Entry 8P7Y (electron microscopy, 3.70 A resolution); this record covers chains 3 and i of the 59 polymer chains in the assembly.

Chain 3:
Molecule: 23S ribosomal RNA
Source organism: Mycoplasmoides pneumoniae M129
Sequence (2907 nucleotides; each row starts with the number of its first residue):
     1 UACAAUAAGUUACUAAGGGCUUAUGGUGGAUGCCUUGGCACUAAUAGGCG
    51 AUGAAGGACGUGUUAACCUGCGAUAAGCUUCGGGUAGGUGGUAAGAACCU
   101 CAGAUCCGGAGAUUUCCGAAUGGAGCAAUCCGGUAGUUGGAAACAGCUAU
   151 CAUUAAUUGAUGAAUAAAUAGUCAAUUAAAGCAAUACGUGGUGAAGUGAA
   201 ACAUCUCAGUAGCCACAGGAAAAGAAAACGAAUGUGAUUCCGUGUGUAGU
   251 GGCGAGCGAAAGCGGAACAGGCCAAACUUAUCAUUAGAUAGGGGUUGUAG
   301 GGCUUGCAAUGUGGACUUGAAAACGAUAGAAGAAGCUGUUGGAAAGCAGC
   351 GCGCAAAAGGGUGAUAGCCCCGUAUUUGAAAUUGUUUUCAUACCUAGCGA
   401 GAUCCCUGAGUAGCUCGGAAAACGUUAUUUUGAGUGAAUCUGCCCAGACC
   451 AUUGGGUAAGCCUAAAUACUAAUUAGUGACCGAUAGCGAAACAGUACCGU
   501 GAGGGAAAGGUGAAAAGAACCCAGAGAUGGGAGUGAAAUAGAUUCUGAAA
   551 CCAUAUGCCUACAACGUGUCAGAGCACAUUAAUGUGUGAUGGCGUGCGUU
   601 UUGAAGUAUGAGCCGGCGAGUUAUGAUAGCAAGCGUUAGUUAACCAGGAG
   651 AUGGGGAGCUGUAGCGAAAGCGAGUUUUAAAAGAGCGUUUGUUUGUUAUU
   701 AUAGACCCGAAACGGGUUGAGCUAGUCAUGAGCAGGUUGAAGGUUGAGUA
   751 ACAUCAACUGGAGGACCGAACCGACUCUCGUUGAAACGAUAGCGGAUGAC
   801 UUGUGAUUAGGGGUGAAAUUCCAAUCGAAAUCCGUGAUAGCUGGUUCUCG
   851 UCGAAAUAGCUUUAAGGCUAGCGUGAGAUCACAAAUAAGUGGAGGUAAAG
   901 CUACUGAAUGUAUGAUGGCGCCACCUAGGCGUACUGAAUACAAUUAAACU
   951 CUGAAUGCCAUUUAUUUUAUUCUCGCAGUCAGACAGUGGGGGAUAAGCUU
  1001 CAUUGUCAAGAGGGGAAGAGCCCAGAUCAUUAAAUAAGGUCCCCAAAAUA
  1051 UACUAAGUGGAAAAGGAUGUGAAAGUGCUAAAACAGCAAGGAUGUUGGCU
  1101 UAGAAGCAGCCAUCGUUUAAAGAGUGCGUAACAGCUCACUUGUCGAGUGU
  1151 UUUUGCGCCGAAGAUGUAACGGGGCUAAGUAUAUUACCGAAUUUAUGGAU
  1201 AAGAUUUAUAUCUUGUGGUAGACGAGCGUUGUAUUGGAGUUGAAGUCAAA
  1251 GCGUGAGCAUUGGUGGAUCCAAUACAAGUGAGAAUGCCGGCAUGAGUAAC
  1301 GCUUGGGAGUGAGAAUCUCCCAAACCGAUUGACUAAGGUUUCCUGGACCA
  1351 GGGUCGUCCUUCCAGGGUUAGUCUGGACCUAAGCUGAGGCUGAAAAGCGU
  1401 AGGCGAUGGACAACAGGUUAAUAUUCCUGUACUUACAGUUAGACUGAUGG
  1451 AGUGACAAAGAAGGUUUUCCACCCCCAUAAUUGGAUUUGGGGAUAAAUCA
  1501 UAAGGUGGUACAAUAGGCAAAUCCGUUGUGCAUAACAUUGAGUGAUGAUG
  1551 UCGAGUGAAUGAGUGAUCAAGUAGCGAAGGUGGUAUUAAUCAUGCUUUCA
  1601 AGAAAAGCUUCUAGGGUUAAUCUAGCUGUAACCAGUACCGAGAACGAACA
  1651 CACGUAGUCAAGGAGAGGAUCCUAAGGUUAGCGAGUGAACUAUAGCCAAG
  1701 GAACUCUGCAAAUUAACCCCGUAAGUUAGCGAGAAGGGGUGCUUAUGUAA
  1751 AAGUAAGCCGCAGUGAAGAACGAGGGGGGACUGUUUAACUAAAACACAAC
  1801 UCUAUGCCAAACCGUAAGGUGAUGUAUAUGGGGUGACACCUGCCCAGUGC
  1851 UGGAAGGUUAAAGAAGGAGGUUAGCGCAAGCGAAGCUUUUAACUGAAGCC
  1901 CCAGUGAACGGCGGCCGUAACUAUAACGGUCCUAAGGUAGCGAAAUUCCU
  1951 AGUCGGGUAAAUUCCGUCCCGCUUGAAUGGUGUAACCAUCUCUUGACUGU
  2001 CUCGGCUAUAGACUCGGUGAAAUCCAGGUACGGGUGAAGACACCCGUUAG
  2051 GCGCAACGGGACGGAAAGACCCCGUGAAGCUUUACUGUAGCUUAAUAUUG
  2101 AUCAGGACAUUAUCAUGUAGAGAAUAGGUAGGAGCAAUCGAUGCAAGUUC
  2151 GCUAGGACUUGUUGAUGCGAAAGGUGGAAUACUACCCUUGGUUGUGUGCU
  2201 GUUCUAAUUGGUAACUGUUAUCCAGUUUCAAGACAGUGUUAGGUGGGCAG
  2251 UUUGACUGGGGCGGUCGCCUCCUAAAAGGUAACGGAGGCGUACAAAGGUA
  2301 CCUUCAGUACGGUUGGAAAUCGUAUGUAGAGUGUAAUGGUGUAAGGGUGC
  2351 UUGACUGUGAGACAUACAGGUCGAACAGGUGAGAAAUCAGGUCAUAGUGA
  2401 UCCGGUGGUCCAGUAUGGAAUGGCCAUCGCUCAACGGAUAAAAGCUACUC
  2451 CGGGGAUAACAGGCUGAUACUGCCCAAGAGUUCAUAUCGACGGCAGUGUU
  2501 UGGCACCUCGAUGUCGACUCAUCUCAUCCUCGAGCUGAAGCAGGUUCGAA
  2551 GGGUUCGGCUGUUCGCCGAUUAAAGAGAUACGUGAGUUGGGUUCAAACCG
  2601 UCGUGAGACAGGUUGGUCCCUAUCUAUUGUGCCCGUAGGAAGAUUGAAGA
  2651 GUGUUGCUUCUAGUACGAGAGGACCGAAGCGAGGACACCUCUUAUGCUCC
  2701 AGUUGUAGCGCCAGCUGCACCGCUGGGUAGUAACGUGUCUAUUAGAUAAA
  2751 CGCUGAAAGCAUCUAAGUGUGAAACUAUCUCAAAGAUUAAUCUUCCCAUU
  2801 UCGCAAGAAAGUAAGAGCCGUCAAAGACGAUGACGUUGAUAGGUUACAGG
  2851 UGUAAGCAUAGUGAUAUGUUGAGCUGAGUAAUACUAAUUGCUCGAGGACU
  2901 UAUUGGA
Not modelled in the structure: 1-7, 2901-2907
Modified residues: 1MG (1N-methylguanosine-5'-monophosphate) at position 783; OMG (o2'-methylguanosine-5'-monophosphate) at position 2259; 2MA (2-methyladenosine-5'-monophosphate) at position 2511
Metal / ion sites: Mg2+ site 1: A16, G17; Mg2+ site 2: G196, U2251; Mg2+ site 3 near U197 (its only coordinating residue here); Mg2+ site 4 near A199 (its only coordinating residue here); Mg2+ site 5: A201, C202; Mg2+ site 6 near A222 (its only coordinating residue here); Mg2+ site 7 near A331 (its only coordinating residue here); Mg2+ site 8 near A333 (its only coordinating residue here); Mg2+ site 9: U428, C445; Mg2+ site 10 near G442 (its only coordinating residue here); Mg2+ site 11: G447, A2415; Mg2+ site 12 near A458 (its only coordinating residue here); 135 more Mg2+ sites not listed; 1 more K+ sites not listed
Small-molecule neighbours:
  - chloramphenicol (CLM): G2068, A2069, A2459, C2460, 2MA_2511, U2512, G2513, U2514
  - pentane-1,5-diamine (N2P), molecule 1: C565, C593, G594, C2043, C2044, C2045
  - pentane-1,5-diamine (N2P), molecule 2: G721, C722, U804, G805, A806
  - pentane-1,5-diamine (N2P), molecule 3: 1MG_783, A784, A785, G1301, G1353, C1649
  - 1,4-diaminobutane (PUT), molecule 1: G620, U621, A698, U699, U700
  - 1,4-diaminobutane (PUT), molecule 2: A711, A712, G827, A828, A2078, U2449, C2450
  - 1,4-diaminobutane (PUT), molecule 3: U737, U738, G739, G761, A762, G763, A765, G1460, A1461
  - 1,4-diaminobutane (PUT), molecule 4: A1324, C1325, C1672, U1673, A2707, G2708, G2717, C2718
  - 1,4-diaminobutane (PUT), molecule 5: C1348, C1349, A1350, G1351, G1352, G1356, U1357, C1358
  - 1,4-diaminobutane (PUT), molecule 6: C1912, G1937, U1973, U1974, G1975, U2601
  - 1,4-diaminobutane (PUT), molecule 7: A2274, U2280, A2281
  - spermidine (SPD), molecule 1: U500, G1338, U1339, G1646, A1647
  - spermidine (SPD), molecule 2: A518, A519, C520, U528, G530, G531, A542, U543
  - spermidine (SPD), molecule 3: C593, C1044, A1045
  - spermidine (SPD), molecule 4: G594, U595, G1012, G1013, G1015, A1017, G1018, C2043
  - spermidine (SPD), molecule 5: G596, C597, G606, U607, U609, G610, A611, C2025, A2061, C2062, G2063, G2064
  - spermidine (SPD), molecule 6: U776, C777, U778, U2588, G2589, U2617, C2618
  - spermidine (SPD), molecule 7: G780, U781, A2585, G2586, U2587, C2620, U2621
  - spermidine (SPD), molecule 8: A865, A981, G982, OMG_2259, A2456, U2457
  - spermidine (SPD), molecule 9: U896, A897, A947, A948, C949, U950, U2273, A2274, A2275
  - spermidine (SPD), molecule 10: G1695, C2699, C2721, C2723, U2724, G2725, G2726
  - spermidine (SPD), molecule 11: U1707, G1708, C1992, U1993, U1994, C2559, U2560
  - spermidine (SPD), molecule 12: G1999, C2001, U2002, C2003, G2004, C2518, U2519
  - spermidine (SPD), molecule 13: C2031, G2032, G2033, G2034, A2040, C2041, A2042, C2043, C2044, G2059, G2060
  - spermidine (SPD), molecule 14: U2291, A2292, A2296, G2297, G2333, U2334, G2345, U2392, C2393, U2395, G2397
  - spermidine (SPD), molecule 15: C2689, U2693, A2694, U2695, G2696, G2727, U2728, A2729, G2730, U2731
  - spermidine (SPD), molecule 16: U2690, A2729, G2730, A2824, G2878, U2879
  - spermine (SPM), molecule 1: G618, A619, G620, U621, G1278, U1279, G1280
  - spermine (SPM), molecule 2: A724, G725, U801, G815, A816, A817, A818, U820, U1784, U1785
  - spermine (SPM), molecule 3: A1161, A1162, C2525, A2526, G2548, A2549, A2550

Chain i:
Protein: 50S ribosomal protein L13
Source organism: Mycoplasmoides pneumoniae M129
UniProtKB: P75178 (RL13_MYCPN); residues 1-146 here = UniProt positions 1-146
Amino-acid sequence (146 residues; each row starts with the number of its first residue):
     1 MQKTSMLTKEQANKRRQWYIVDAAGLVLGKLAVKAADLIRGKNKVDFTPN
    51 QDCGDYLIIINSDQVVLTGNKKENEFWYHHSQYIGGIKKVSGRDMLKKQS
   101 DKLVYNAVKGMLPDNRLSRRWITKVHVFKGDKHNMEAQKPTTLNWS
Not modelled in the structure: 1-2

How chain 3 and chain i interact:
Residue-residue contacts - 87 pairs, chain 3 then chain i:
  A8(3) / Asn-134(i)  sugar contact
  A8(3) / Met-135(i)  hydrogen bond to the sugar
  A8(3) / Gln-138(i)  hydrogen bond to the sugar
  G9(3) / Trp-18(i)  sugar contact
  G9(3) / His-126(i)  phosphate contact
  G9(3) / Met-135(i)  sugar contact
  G9(3) / Gln-138(i)  sugar contact
  U10(3) / Arg-16(i)  sugar contact
  U10(3) / Tyr-56(i)  sugar contact
  C562(3) / Arg-120(i)  hydrogen bond to the sugar
  A563(3) / Arg-116(i)  hydrogen bond to the phosphate
  A563(3) / Arg-119(i)  salt bridge to the phosphate
  A564(3) / Arg-116(i)  salt bridge to the phosphate
  A564(3) / Arg-119(i)  salt bridge to the phosphate
  G572(3) / Met-6(i)  phosphate contact
  G572(3) / Lys-9(i)  sugar contact
  G572(3) / Asn-50(i)  sugar contact
  A573(3) / Gln-11(i)  phosphate contact
  G574(3) / Gln-11(i)  phosphate contact
  U583(3) / Lys-3(i)  base contact
  A589(3) / Gln-51(i)  hydrogen bond to the base
  U590(3) / Asn-50(i)  hydrogen bond to the sugar
  U590(3) / Arg-116(i)  salt bridge to the phosphate
  G591(3) / Pro-49(i)  hydrogen bond to the sugar
  G591(3) / Asn-50(i)  sugar contact
  G591(3) / Asn-115(i)  hydrogen bond to the phosphate
  G591(3) / Arg-116(i)  hydrogen bond to the phosphate
  G591(3) / Leu-117(i)  hydrogen bond to the phosphate
  G592(3) / Asn-115(i)  hydrogen bond to the phosphate
  U1031(3) / Thr-4(i)  sugar contact
  U1031(3) / Met-6(i)  base contact
  U1031(3) / Leu-7(i)  base contact
  A1032(3) / Thr-4(i)  hydrogen bond to the phosphate
  C1041(3) / Val-33(i)  base contact
  C1042(3) / Val-33(i)  sugar contact
  C1042(3) / Met-111(i)  hydrogen bond to the sugar
  C1043(3) / Arg-40(i)  salt bridge to the phosphate
  C1043(3) / Lys-42(i)  salt bridge to the phosphate
  C1043(3) / Met-111(i)  sugar contact
  C1043(3) / Leu-112(i)  sugar contact
  C1043(3) / Pro-113(i)  phosphate contact
  C1044(3) / Pro-113(i)  phosphate contact
  A1045(3) / Lys-42(i)  salt bridge to the phosphate
  G1057(3) / Lys-71(i)  hydrogen bond to the base
  G1057(3) / Asn-74(i)  phosphate contact
  G1057(3) / Glu-75(i)  base contact
  G1166(3) / His-80(i)  salt bridge to the phosphate
  G1166(3) / Gln-82(i)  base contact
  G1166(3) / Gly-85(i)  phosphate contact
  U1167(3) / Tyr-78(i)  sugar contact
  G1172(3) / Gly-110(i)  base contact
  G1173(3) / Val-33(i)  base contact
  G1173(3) / Ala-107(i)  hydrogen bond to the sugar
  G1173(3) / Gly-110(i)  sugar contact
  G1173(3) / Met-111(i)  hydrogen bond to the base
  G1174(3) / Leu-28(i)  sugar contact
  G1174(3) / Gly-29(i)  hydrogen bond to the phosphate
  G1174(3) / Trp-77(i)  hydrogen bond to the phosphate
  G1174(3) / Ala-107(i)  phosphate contact
  C1175(3) / Val-27(i)  phosphate contact
  C1175(3) / Leu-28(i)  phosphate contact
  C1175(3) / Gly-29(i)  hydrogen bond to the phosphate
  C1175(3) / Lys-71(i)  salt bridge to the phosphate
  U1176(3) / Val-27(i)  phosphate contact
  U1176(3) / Thr-68(i)  hydrogen bond to the phosphate
  U1176(3) / Lys-71(i)  salt bridge to the phosphate
  A1178(3) / Gly-29(i)  hydrogen bond to the base
  A1178(3) / Lys-30(i)  hydrogen bond to the base
  A1178(3) / Val-33(i)  base contact
  G2046(3) / Asp-114(i)  phosphate contact
  U2048(3) / Gln-82(i)  hydrogen bond to the sugar
  U2048(3) / Lys-109(i)  salt bridge to the phosphate
  A2049(3) / Arg-119(i)  base contact
  U2522(3) / Ile-84(i)  phosphate contact
  C2523(3) / Ile-84(i)  phosphate contact
  A2648(3) / His-79(i)  hydrogen bond to the phosphate
  G2649(3) / His-79(i)  salt bridge to the phosphate
  G2649(3) / Ser-81(i)  phosphate contact
  G2649(3) / Tyr-83(i)  sugar contact
  G2649(3) / Lys-88(i)  phosphate contact
  A2650(3) / Ser-81(i)  hydrogen bond to the phosphate
  A2650(3) / Tyr-83(i)  sugar contact
  A2650(3) / Gly-86(i)  phosphate contact
  U2776(3) / Lys-88(i)  salt bridge to the phosphate
  U2788(3) / Tyr-105(i)  base contact
  U2788(3) / Arg-120(i)  salt bridge to the phosphate
  U2788(3) / Thr-123(i)  hydrogen bond to the phosphate
Other interface residues (no listed pair), chain 3 (48 interface residues in all): A571, A1046, A1056, A1168, C2031, U2047, A2647, U2787
Other interface residues (no listed pair), chain i (59 interface residues in all): Ala-12, Gly-69, Asn-70, Ile-87, Lys-98, Lys-102, Asn-106

Summary:
48 residues of chain 3 and 59 residues of chain i are in contact; the contacts include 26 hydrogen bonds and
14 salt bridges. Polar pairs include A589(3)/Gln-51(i), G1057(3)/Lys-71(i) and G1173(3)/Met-111(i).
Here chain 3 is 23S ribosomal RNA and chain i is 50S ribosomal protein L13, both from Mycoplasmoides
pneumoniae M129. Entry 8P7Y (Mycoplasma pneumoniae 70S ribosome with second S4 protein on large subunit) was
determined by electron microscopy, deposited together with 8P6P, 8P7X, 8P8B, 8P8V and 8P8W.
